Entry 5H3G (X-ray diffraction, 1.60 A resolution); this record covers chain A.

== Chain A ==
Protein: Putative Acyl-CoA binding protein (ACBP)
Organism: Oryza sativa Japonica Group
Reference sequence: Q84SC3 (Q84SC3_ORYSJ); numbering as in UniProt (aligned over 1-91)
Amino-acid sequence (94 residues; row label = number of the first residue in the row; numbers below 1 keep their minus sign (Trp-2 is residue -2)):
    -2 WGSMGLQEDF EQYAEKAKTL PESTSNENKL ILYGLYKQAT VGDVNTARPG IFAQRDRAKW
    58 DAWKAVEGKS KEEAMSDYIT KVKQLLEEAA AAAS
Not modelled in the structure: -2
Sequence notes: expression tag (-2 to 0)
Curated features (UniProtKB/Swiss-Prot):
  - binding site (an acyl-CoA): Lys15, Tyr30 to Lys34, Lys56, Tyr75
From the paper describing this entry:
  - conformationally variable residues (loop rearrangement): Gln51 to Asp53

== In short ==
UniProt lists 8 acyl-CoA-binding residues. From the paper: conformational variability at Gln51.
Chain A is Putative Acyl-CoA binding protein (ACBP) (Oryza sativa Japonica Group); the structure, Crystal
Structure of Oryza sativa Acyl-CoA-Binding Protein 1, was determined by X-ray diffraction, deposited together
with 5H3I.
